Entry 2JEB (X-ray diffraction, 2.40 A resolution); this record covers chains A and B of the 3 polymer chains in the assembly.

# Chain A
Protein: Exosome complex exonuclease 2
From: Sulfolobus solfataricus
Notes: EC 3.1.13.-
Reference sequence: Q9UXC0 (ECX2_SULSO); residue numbers follow UniProt; this construct covers 1-275
Chain sequence (277 residues; each row starts with the number of its first residue; numbers below 1 keep their minus sign (Gly-1 is residue -1)):
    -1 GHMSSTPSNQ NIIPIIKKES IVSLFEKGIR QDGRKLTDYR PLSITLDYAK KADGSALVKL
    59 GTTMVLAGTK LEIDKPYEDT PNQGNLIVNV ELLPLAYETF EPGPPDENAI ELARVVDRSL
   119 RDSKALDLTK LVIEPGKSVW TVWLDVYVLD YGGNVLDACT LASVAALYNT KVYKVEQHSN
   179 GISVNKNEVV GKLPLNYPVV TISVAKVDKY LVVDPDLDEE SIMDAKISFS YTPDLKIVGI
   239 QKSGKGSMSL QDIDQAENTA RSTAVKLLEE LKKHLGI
Unresolved in the structure: 176-179
Ion coordination: Mn2+ near Asp72 (its only coordinating residue here)
Swiss-Prot annotation at these positions:
  - mutagenesis: Arg112 (R112E: Abolishes exoribonuclease activity of the complex; when associated with E-116), Arg116 (R116E: Abolishes exoribonuclease activity of the complex; when associated with E-112), Glu218 (E218A: Does not change activity)

# Chain B
Protein: Exosome complex exonuclease 1
From: Sulfolobus solfataricus
Notes: EC 3.1.13.-
Reference sequence: Q9UXC2 (ECX1_SULSO); residue numbers follow UniProt; this construct covers 1-248
Chain sequence (250 residues; each row starts with the number of its first residue; numbers below 1 keep their minus sign (Gly-1 is residue -1)):
    -1 GHMREMLQVE RPKLILDDGK RTDGRKPDEL RSIKIELGVL KNADGSAIFE MGNTKAIAAV
    59 YGPKEMHPRH LSLPDRAVLR VRYHMTPFST DERKNPAPSR REIELSKVIR EALESAVLVE
   119 LFPRTAIDVF TEILQADAGS RLVSLMAASL ALADAGIPMR DLIAGVAVGK ADGVIILDLN
   179 ETEAMWGEAD MPIAMMPSLN QVTLFQLNGS MTPDEFRQAF DLAVKGINII YNLEREALKS
   239 KYVEFKEEGV
Unresolved in the structure: -1 to 8, 242-248
Sequence notes: engineered mutation Ala182 (Asp in Q9UXC2)
Swiss-Prot annotation at these positions:
  - mutagenesis: Arg98 (R98E: Abolishes exoribonuclease activity; when associated with E-99), Arg99 (R99E: Abolishes exoribonuclease activity; when associated with E-98)
What the authors report for this chain:
  - mutagenesis - D182A: abolished catalytic activity (citing earlier work)

# How chain A and chain B interact
Pairs across the interface (92; chain A residue first):
  Gly-1(A) - Pro96(B)
  His0(A) - Arg80(B)
  His0(A) - Pro96(B)
  Met1(A) - Arg78(B)
  Met1(A) - Val79(B)
  Met1(A) - Phe128(B)  hydrophobic
  Ser2(A) - Leu77(B)
  Ser2(A) - Arg78(B)
  Ser2(A) - Val79(B)  hydrogen bond (backbone-backbone)
  Ser2(A) - Ser104(B)
  Ser2(A) - Lys105(B)
  Ser2(A) - Arg108(B)  hydrogen bond
  Ser3(A) - Leu77(B)
  Ser3(A) - Arg78(B)
  Ser3(A) - Arg108(B)  hydrogen bond (backbone-side chain)
  Thr4(A) - Leu71(B)
  Thr4(A) - Arg74(B)  hydrogen bond
  Thr4(A) - Val76(B)
  Thr4(A) - Leu77(B)  hydrogen bond (backbone-backbone)
  Thr4(A) - Arg108(B)
  Thr4(A) - Glu112(B)  hydrogen bond
  Pro5(A) - Arg108(B)
  Ser6(A) - Leu71(B)
  Val86(A) - Arg98(B)
  Asn87(A) - Arg98(B)
  Pro103(A) - Arg98(B)
  Glu105(A) - Ile101(B)
  Glu105(A) - Lys105(B)
  Glu105(A) - Arg108(B)  salt bridge
  Asn106(A) - Lys105(B)
  Ile108(A) - Arg98(B)
  Ile108(A) - Ile101(B)  hydrophobic
  Glu109(A) - Lys105(B)  salt bridge
  Ala111(A) - Arg98(B)
  Arg112(A) - Arg98(B)
  Arg112(A) - Arg99(B)
  Arg112(A) - Glu102(B)  salt bridge
  Arg116(A) - Glu102(B)  salt bridge
  Arg116(A) - Asn206(B)
  Asp120(A) - Asn206(B)
  Asp120(A) - Gly207(B)  hydrogen bond (side chain-backbone)
  Ile225(A) - Phe203(B)  hydrophobic
  Leu233(A) - Pro211(B)
  Lys234(A) - Ser208(B)
  Lys234(A) - Met209(B)
  Ile235(A) - Leu205(B)  hydrophobic
  Ile235(A) - Ser208(B)
  Ile235(A) - Met209(B)  hydrogen bond (backbone-backbone)
  Ile235(A) - Pro211(B)  hydrophobic
  Ile235(A) - Phe214(B)  hydrophobic
  Val236(A) - Gly207(B)
  Gly237(A) - Leu205(B)
  Ile238(A) - Phe203(B)  hydrophobic
  Ile238(A) - Gln204(B)
  Ile238(A) - Leu205(B)  hydrogen bond (backbone-backbone)
  Ile238(A) - Phe214(B)  hydrophobic
  Gln239(A) - Glu102(B)  hydrogen bond
  Gln239(A) - Val106(B)
  Gln239(A) - Phe203(B)
  Gln239(A) - Gln204(B)  hydrogen bond
  Lys240(A) - Thr201(B)  hydrogen bond (side chain-backbone)
  Lys240(A) - Phe203(B)  hydrogen bond (backbone-backbone)
  Ser241(A) - Lys105(B)  hydrogen bond
  Ser241(A) - Glu109(B)
  Gly242(A) - Glu109(B)  hydrogen bond (backbone-side chain)
  Lys243(A) - Arg74(B)
  Lys243(A) - Glu109(B)
  Lys243(A) - Glu112(B)
  Lys243(A) - Ser113(B)  hydrogen bond (backbone-side chain)
  Gly244(A) - Ser113(B)
  Ser245(A) - Ser113(B)  hydrogen bond (backbone-side chain)
  Ser245(A) - Gln199(B)  hydrogen bond
  Ser245(A) - Val200(B)
  Met246(A) - Gln199(B)  hydrogen bond (backbone-side chain)
  Met246(A) - Val200(B)  hydrogen bond (backbone-backbone)
  Ser247(A) - Asn198(B)
  Ser247(A) - Gln199(B)  hydrogen bond (backbone-side chain)
  Leu248(A) - Met193(B)  hydrophobic
  Leu248(A) - Asn198(B)
  Leu248(A) - Val200(B)  hydrophobic
  Leu248(A) - Phe218(B)  hydrophobic
  Gln249(A) - Asn198(B)
  Ile251(A) - Val200(B)  hydrophobic
  Ile251(A) - Phe203(B)  hydrophobic
  Ile251(A) - Phe214(B)  hydrophobic
  Ile251(A) - Phe218(B)  hydrophobic
  Asp252(A) - Arg215(B)  salt bridge
  Glu255(A) - Phe214(B)
  Glu255(A) - Arg215(B)  salt bridge
  Asn256(A) - Arg215(B)
  Arg259(A) - Pro211(B)
  Arg259(A) - Arg215(B)
Interface residues without a listed pair, chain A (44 interface residues in all): Val113, Phe227
Interface residues without a listed pair, chain B (40 interface residues in all): Met194, Leu202, Thr210, Val222

# Overview
The interface between chain A and chain B involves 44 residues on one side and 40 on the other; the contacts
include 21 hydrogen bonds and 6 salt bridges. Polar pairs include Glu105(A)-Arg108(B), Glu109(A)-Lys105(B) and
Arg112(A)-Glu102(B). The paper reports that D182A of chain B abolishes catalytic activity.
Chain A is Exosome complex exonuclease 2 and chain B is Exosome complex exonuclease 1, both from Sulfolobus
solfataricus; the structure, Structure of a 9-subunit archaeal exosome bound to Mn ions, was determined by
X-ray diffraction together with 2JE6 from the same study.
